PDB entry 3BZX | X-ray diffraction, 1.60 A resolution | chains A and B

# Chain A
Molecule: EscU
Source organism: Escherichia coli
Reference sequence: Q9AJ26 (Q9AJ26_ECOLX); residues 215-262 here = UniProt positions 215-262
Sequence (54 residues; numbered 209 to 262; the number before each row is that of its first residue):
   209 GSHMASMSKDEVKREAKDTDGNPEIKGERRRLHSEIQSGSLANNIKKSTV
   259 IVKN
Not modelled in the structure: 209-245
Construct notes: expression tag (209-214)

# Chain B
Molecule: EscU
Source organism: Escherichia coli
Reference sequence: Q9AJ26 (Q9AJ26_ECOLX); numbering as in UniProt (aligned over 263-345)
Sequence (83 residues; numbered 263 to 345; the number before each row is that of its first residue):
   263 PTAIAICLYYKLGETPLPLVIETGKDAKALQIIKLAELYDIPVIEDIPLA
   313 RSLYKNIHKGQYITEDFFEPVAQLIRIAIDLDY
Construct notes: engineered mutation Ala-265 (His in Q9AJ26)

# Interface between chain A and chain B
Contacting residue pairs (58):
  Ser-248(A) / Glu-284(B)
  Leu-249(A) / Glu-284(B)
  Leu-249(A) / Gln-293(B)
  Leu-249(A) / Leu-297(B)  hydrophobic
  Ala-250(A) / Tyr-301(B)
  Asn-252(A) / Ile-283(B)
  Asn-252(A) / Glu-284(B)  hydrogen bond
  Ile-253(A) / Cys-269(B)  hydrophobic
  Ile-253(A) / Ile-294(B)  hydrophobic
  Ile-253(A) / Leu-297(B)
  Ile-253(A) / Ala-298(B)
  Ile-253(A) / Ile-303(B)
  Lys-254(A) / Tyr-301(B)
  Lys-254(A) / Ile-303(B)
  Lys-255(A) / Tyr-271(B)
  Lys-255(A) / Ile-283(B)
  Ser-256(A) / Cys-269(B)  hydrogen bond
  Ser-256(A) / Leu-270(B)
  Ser-256(A) / Ile-283(B)
  Ser-256(A) / Ile-303(B)
  Thr-257(A) / Leu-270(B)  hydrogen bond (backbone-backbone)
  Thr-257(A) / Tyr-271(B)
  Thr-257(A) / Tyr-272(B)  hydrogen bond (side chain-backbone)
  Thr-257(A) / Pro-304(B)
  Thr-257(A) / Ala-340(B)
  Val-258(A) / Ile-268(B)
  Val-258(A) / Cys-269(B)
  Val-258(A) / Leu-270(B)  hydrogen bond (backbone-backbone)
  Val-258(A) / Pro-304(B)
  Val-258(A) / Ile-306(B)  hydrophobic
  Val-258(A) / Ala-340(B)  hydrophobic
  Ile-259(A) / Ile-268(B)
  Ile-259(A) / Cys-269(B)  hydrophobic
  Ile-259(A) / Ile-295(B)  hydrophobic
  Ile-259(A) / Ala-298(B)  hydrophobic
  Ile-259(A) / Ile-303(B)  hydrophobic
  Ile-259(A) / Pro-304(B)  hydrogen bond (backbone-backbone)
  Ile-259(A) / Val-305(B)
  Ile-259(A) / Ile-306(B)  hydrogen bond (backbone-backbone)
  Val-260(A) / Ala-267(B)
  Val-260(A) / Ile-268(B)  hydrogen bond (backbone-backbone)
  Val-260(A) / Leu-270(B)  hydrophobic
  Val-260(A) / Ile-306(B)
  Val-260(A) / Asp-308(B)
  Val-260(A) / Leu-336(B)  hydrophobic
  Lys-261(A) / Ile-266(B)
  Lys-261(A) / Ile-295(B)
  Lys-261(A) / Val-305(B)
  Lys-261(A) / Ile-306(B)  hydrogen bond (backbone-backbone)
  Lys-261(A) / Glu-307(B)  salt bridge
  Lys-261(A) / Asp-308(B)  hydrogen bond (backbone-backbone)
  Lys-261(A) / Ala-312(B)
  Asn-262(A) / Thr-264(B)  hydrogen bond (side chain-backbone)
  Asn-262(A) / Ala-265(B)
  Asn-262(A) / Ile-266(B)  hydrogen bond (side chain-backbone)
  Asn-262(A) / Glu-307(B)
  Asn-262(A) / Ile-309(B)
  Asn-262(A) / Ala-312(B)
Interface residues without a listed pair, chain B (30 interface residues in all): Lys-290, Leu-311, Leu-315

# Overview
14 residues of chain A face 30 of chain B across their interface, with 12 hydrogen bonds and 1 salt bridge.
Polar pairs include Lys-261(A)/Glu-307(B), Asn-252(A)/Glu-284(B) and Ser-256(A)/Cys-269(B).
Chain A is EscU and chain B is EscU, both from Escherichia coli; the structure, Crystal structure of the
mutated H265A EscU C-terminal domain, was determined by X-ray diffraction together with 3BZL, 3BZO, 3BZV,
3BZY, 3BZZ, 3C00 and 3C01 from the same study.
